Entry 6UAP (X-ray diffraction, 2.75 A resolution); this record covers chains B and H of the 4 polymer chains in the assembly.

== Chain B (and H) ==
Molecule: Tryptophan synthase beta chain
Organism: Mycobacterium tuberculosis (strain ATCC 25618 / H37Rv)
Notes: EC 4.2.1.20; chain H of this document is another copy of the same molecule, construct and numbering; everything in this record applies to it too
UniProt: P9WFX9 (TRPB_MYCTU); residues 1-410 here correspond to UniProt positions 13-422 (UniProt number = residue number + 12)
Amino-acid sequence (410 residues; row label = number of the first residue in the row):
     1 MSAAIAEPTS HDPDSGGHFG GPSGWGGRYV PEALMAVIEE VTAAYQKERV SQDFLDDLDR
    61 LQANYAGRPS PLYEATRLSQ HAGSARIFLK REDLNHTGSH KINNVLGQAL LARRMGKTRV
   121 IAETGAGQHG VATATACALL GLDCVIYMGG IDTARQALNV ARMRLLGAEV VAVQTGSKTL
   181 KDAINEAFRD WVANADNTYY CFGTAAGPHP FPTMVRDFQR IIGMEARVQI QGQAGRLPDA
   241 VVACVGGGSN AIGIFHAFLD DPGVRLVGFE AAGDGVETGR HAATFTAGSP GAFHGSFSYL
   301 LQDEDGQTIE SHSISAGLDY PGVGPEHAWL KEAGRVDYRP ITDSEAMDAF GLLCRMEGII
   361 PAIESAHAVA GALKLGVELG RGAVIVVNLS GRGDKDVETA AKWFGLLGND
Not modelled in the structure: 1-4, 410 (chain H: 1-8, 409-410)
Modified positions: Lys-101 ((2S)-2-amino-6-[[3-hydroxy-2-methyl-5-(phosphonooxymethyl)pyridin-4-yl]methylideneamino]hexanoic acid; LLP)
Ligand contacts:
  - H9V ((2R,3S,4R)-3-(4'-chloro-2',6'-difluoro[1,1'-biphenyl]-4-yl)-4-(fluoromethyl)azetidine-2-carbonitrile): Tyr-29, Val-30, Pro-31, Leu-34, Ile-184, Asn-185, Phe-188, Trp-191, Tyr-200, Phe-202, Gly-207, Pro-208, Phe-211, Phe-293, His-294, Gly-295
  - malonic acid (MLA): Gly-273, Asp-274, Thr-342, Asp-343, Ser-344
  - D-malate (MLT): Lys-101, Thr-124, Gly-125, Ala-126, Gly-127, Gln-128, His-129, Leu-180, Ala-316, Gly-317, Glu-364, Lys-395

== How chain B and chain H interact ==
Pairs across the interface (86):
  Ala-63(B) / Pro-71(H)
  Asn-64(B) / Pro-71(H)
  Asn-64(B) / Leu-72(H)
  Asn-64(B) / Tyr-73(H)
  Asn-64(B) / Gln-233(H)
  Tyr-65(B) / Tyr-73(H)
  Tyr-65(B) / Arg-91(H)  hydrogen bond (backbone-side chain)
  Tyr-65(B) / Leu-94(H)
  Tyr-65(B) / Glu-357(H)  hydrogen bond (side chain-backbone)
  Tyr-65(B) / Gly-358(H)  hydrogen bond (side chain-backbone)
  Tyr-65(B) / Ile-359(H)  hydrophobic
  Ala-66(B) / Leu-94(H)
  Gly-67(B) / Pro-71(H)
  Gly-67(B) / Leu-94(H)
  Pro-71(B) / Ala-63(H)
  Pro-71(B) / Asn-64(H)
  Leu-72(B) / Asn-64(H)
  Tyr-73(B) / Asn-64(H)
  Tyr-73(B) / Tyr-65(H)
  Tyr-73(B) / Leu-139(H)
  Arg-77(B) / Ala-138(H)  hydrogen bond (side chain-backbone)
  Arg-77(B) / Leu-139(H)
  Arg-77(B) / Gly-141(H)
  Arg-91(B) / Asn-64(H)
  Arg-91(B) / Tyr-65(H)  hydrogen bond (side chain-backbone)
  Arg-91(B) / His-96(H)  hydrogen bond
  Leu-94(B) / Tyr-65(H)
  Leu-94(B) / Gly-67(H)
  Leu-94(B) / Leu-94(H)
  Leu-94(B) / His-96(H)
  His-96(B) / Arg-91(H)  hydrogen bond
  His-96(B) / Leu-94(H)
  His-96(B) / Gly-358(H)  hydrogen bond (side chain-backbone)
  Thr-135(B) / Gly-358(H)
  Ala-138(B) / Arg-77(H)  hydrogen bond (backbone-side chain)
  Ala-138(B) / Cys-354(H)
  Ala-138(B) / Arg-355(H)
  Ala-138(B) / Met-356(H)
  Ala-138(B) / Gly-358(H)
  Leu-139(B) / Tyr-73(H)
  Leu-139(B) / Arg-77(H)
  Leu-139(B) / Met-356(H)
  Leu-139(B) / Glu-357(H)
  Gly-141(B) / Arg-77(H)
  Leu-158(B) / Val-397(H)
  Leu-158(B) / Glu-398(H)
  Ala-161(B) / Ala-401(H)  hydrophobic
  Arg-162(B) / Ile-360(H)
  Arg-162(B) / Asp-394(H)  salt bridge
  Arg-162(B) / Val-397(H)
  Arg-164(B) / Leu-406(H)
  Leu-165(B) / Cys-354(H)
  Leu-165(B) / Arg-355(H)
  Leu-165(B) / Leu-406(H)  hydrophobic
  Leu-166(B) / Cys-354(H)
  Leu-166(B) / Gly-358(H)
  Gln-233(B) / Asn-64(H)
  Phe-350(B) / Leu-165(H)  hydrophobic
  Cys-354(B) / Ala-138(H)
  Cys-354(B) / Leu-165(H)
  Cys-354(B) / Leu-166(H)
  Arg-355(B) / Ala-138(H)
  Arg-355(B) / Leu-165(H)
  Met-356(B) / Ala-138(H)
  Met-356(B) / Leu-139(H)
  Glu-357(B) / Tyr-65(H)  hydrogen bond (backbone-side chain)
  Glu-357(B) / Leu-139(H)
  Gly-358(B) / Tyr-65(H)  hydrogen bond (backbone-side chain)
  Gly-358(B) / His-96(H)  hydrogen bond (backbone-side chain)
  Gly-358(B) / Thr-135(H)
  Gly-358(B) / Ala-138(H)
  Gly-358(B) / Leu-166(H)
  Ile-359(B) / Tyr-65(H)  hydrophobic
  Ile-360(B) / Arg-162(H)
  Arg-392(B) / Arg-392(H)
  Arg-392(B) / Asp-394(H)  salt bridge
  Asp-394(B) / Arg-162(H)  salt bridge
  Asp-394(B) / Arg-392(H)  salt bridge
  Val-397(B) / Leu-158(H)
  Val-397(B) / Arg-162(H)
  Glu-398(B) / Leu-158(H)
  Ala-401(B) / Ala-161(H)  hydrophobic
  Phe-404(B) / Leu-165(H)  hydrophobic
  Leu-406(B) / Ala-161(H)
  Leu-406(B) / Arg-164(H)
  Leu-406(B) / Leu-165(H)  hydrophobic
Other interface residues (no listed pair), chain B (40 interface residues in all): Asp-93, Ala-400
Other interface residues (no listed pair), chain H (43 interface residues in all): Ala-66, Asp-93, Asn-95, Phe-350, Gly-351, Ala-400, Phe-404, Leu-407

== Summary ==
40 residues of chain B face 43 of chain H across their interface; the contacts include 12 hydrogen bonds and 4
salt bridges. Polar pairs include Arg-162(B)/Asp-394(H), Arg-392(B)/Asp-394(H) and Tyr-65(B)/Arg-91(H). Chain
B binds compound H9V, malonic acid and D-malate.
Chain B and chain H are both Tryptophan synthase beta chain (Mycobacterium tuberculosis (strain ATCC 25618 /
H37Rv)); the structure, Crystal structure of tryptophan synthase from M. tuberculosis - open form with BRD6309
bound, was determined by X-ray diffraction.
